PDB entry 8T2O | X-ray diffraction, 3.29 A resolution | chains A and B of the 3 polymer chains in the assembly

# Chain A
Name: BL3-6 Fab heavy chain
Source organism: Homo sapiens
Notes: antibody fragment or engineered binder
Sequence (233 residues; each row starts with the number of its first residue):
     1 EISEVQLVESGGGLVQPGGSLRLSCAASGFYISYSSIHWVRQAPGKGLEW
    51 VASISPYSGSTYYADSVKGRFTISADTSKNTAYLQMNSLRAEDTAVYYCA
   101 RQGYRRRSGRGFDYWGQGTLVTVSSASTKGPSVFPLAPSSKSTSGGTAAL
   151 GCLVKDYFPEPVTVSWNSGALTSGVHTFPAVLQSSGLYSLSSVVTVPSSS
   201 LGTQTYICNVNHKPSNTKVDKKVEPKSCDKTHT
Unresolved in the structure: 1-2, 142-145, 229-233
Cystine bridges: C25-C99, C152-C208

# Chain B
Name: BL3-6 Fab light chain
Source organism: Homo sapiens
Notes: antibody fragment or engineered binder
Sequence (215 residues; numbered 1 to 215; the number before each row is that of its first residue):
     1 SDIQMTQSPSSLSASVGDRVTITCRASQSVSSAVAWYQQKPGKAPKLLIY
    51 SASSLYSGVPSRFSGSRSGTDFTLTISSLQPEDFATYYCQQSYSFPSTFG
   101 QGTKVEIKRTVAAPSVFIFPPSDEQLKSGTASVVCLLNNFYPREAKVQWK
   151 VDNALQSGNSQESVTEQDSKDSTYSLSSTLTLSKADYEKHKVYACEVTHQ
   201 GLSSPVTKSFNRGEC
Cystine bridges: C24-C89, C135-C195

# How chain A and chain B interact
Residue-residue contacts (68):
  V40(A) - F99(B)  hydrophobic
  Q42(A) - Q39(B)  hydrogen bond
  Q42(A) - Y88(B)  hydrogen bond
  K46(A) - Y88(B)
  G47(A) - Y88(B)
  L48(A) - P45(B)  hydrophobic
  L48(A) - Y88(B)  hydrophobic
  L48(A) - F99(B)  hydrophobic
  W50(A) - F95(B)  hydrophobic
  W50(A) - P96(B)  hydrophobic
  W50(A) - S97(B)
  W50(A) - F99(B)
  S53(A) - F95(B)
  Y62(A) - F95(B)  hydrophobic
  Y98(A) - Q39(B)
  Y98(A) - K43(B)
  Y98(A) - A44(B)  hydrophobic
  R107(A) - Y50(B)  hydrogen bond (backbone-side chain)
  S108(A) - Y50(B)
  S108(A) - Y56(B)
  G109(A) - Y50(B)
  R110(A) - S92(B)  hydrogen bond (side chain-backbone)
  R110(A) - Y93(B)
  G111(A) - Y37(B)
  G111(A) - L47(B)
  F112(A) - Y37(B)  hydrogen bond (backbone-side chain)
  F112(A) - L47(B)
  F112(A) - Q90(B)
  D113(A) - L47(B)
  D113(A) - Y56(B)
  W115(A) - Y37(B)  hydrophobic
  W115(A) - A44(B)  hydrophobic
  W115(A) - P45(B)
  G116(A) - A44(B)
  F134(A) - S122(B)
  F134(A) - E124(B)
  F134(A) - Q125(B)
  F134(A) - S128(B)
  P135(A) - S122(B)
  L136(A) - F119(B)  hydrophobic
  A137(A) - F119(B)
  K141(A) - F117(B)
  K141(A) - K208(B)
  A148(A) - F117(B)  hydrophobic
  A149(A) - F117(B)
  A149(A) - F119(B)
  K155(A) - S132(B)
  H176(A) - N138(B)  hydrogen bond
  H176(A) - N139(B)  hydrogen bond
  H176(A) - T165(B)
  H176(A) - S175(B)  hydrogen bond
  F178(A) - L136(B)  hydrophobic
  F178(A) - S163(B)
  F178(A) - T165(B)
  F178(A) - S175(B)
  F178(A) - L176(B)
  F178(A) - S177(B)
  P179(A) - S163(B)  hydrogen bond (backbone-side chain)
  P179(A) - V164(B)
  V181(A) - Q161(B)
  V181(A) - E162(B)
  V181(A) - S163(B)
  L182(A) - Q161(B)  hydrogen bond (backbone-side chain)
  Q183(A) - Q161(B)  hydrogen bond
  S184(A) - Q161(B)
  V193(A) - L136(B)  hydrophobic
  K221(A) - E124(B)  salt bridge
  C228(A) - C215(B)  hydrogen bond
Other interface residues (no listed pair), chain A (46 interface residues in all): H38, E49, A64, Y114, T147, L150, L153, S191, T195, K226
Other interface residues (no listed pair), chain B (43 interface residues in all): A33, A35, S51, S57, T130, V134, T181

# Summary
46 residues of chain A and 43 residues of chain B are in contact; the contacts include 12 hydrogen bonds and 1
salt bridge. Polar pairs include K221(A)-E124(B), Q42(A)-Q39(B) and Q42(A)-Y88(B).
Chain A is BL3-6 Fab heavy chain and chain B is BL3-6 Fab light chain, both from Homo sapiens; the structure,
Crystal structure of SCV PTE G18U RNA in complex with Fab BL3-6, was determined by X-ray diffraction together
with 8T29, 8T2A and 8T2B from the same study.
